5C1O - chains A and B; structure by X-ray diffraction, 2.50 A resolution.

[Chain A (and B)]
Name: D-alanine--D-alanine ligase
Source organism: Yersinia pestis
Notes: EC 6.3.2.4; chain B of this document is another copy of the same molecule, construct and numbering; everything in this record applies to it too
UniProtKB: Q8ZIE7 (DDL_YERPE); numbering as in UniProt (aligned over 1-306)
Chain sequence (306 residues; row label = number of the first residue in the row):
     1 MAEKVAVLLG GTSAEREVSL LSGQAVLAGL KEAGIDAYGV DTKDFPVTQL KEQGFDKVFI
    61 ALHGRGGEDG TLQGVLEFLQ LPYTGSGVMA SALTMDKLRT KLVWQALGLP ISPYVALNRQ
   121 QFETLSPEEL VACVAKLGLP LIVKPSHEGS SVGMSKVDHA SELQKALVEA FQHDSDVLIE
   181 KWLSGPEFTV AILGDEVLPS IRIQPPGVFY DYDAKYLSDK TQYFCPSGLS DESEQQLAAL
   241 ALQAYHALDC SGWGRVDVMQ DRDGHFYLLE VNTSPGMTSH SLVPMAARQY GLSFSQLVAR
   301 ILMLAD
Unresolved in the structure: 148-151, 213-217 (chain B: 149-150, 207-220)
UniProt features mapped onto this chain:
  - binding site (ATP): Val134 to Thr189
  - binding site (Mg(2+)): Asp257, Glu270, Asn272
Ion coordination: Na+: Glu68, Ser91, Thr94, Thr273; Mg2+: Glu270 (together with AMP-PNP)
Small-molecule neighbours: AMP-PNP (ANP; phosphoaminophosphonic acid-adenylate ester): Lys97, Ser112, Ile142, Lys144, Val152, Met154, Glu180, Lys181, Trp182, Leu183, Glu187, Val208, Phe209, Tyr210, Asp211, Tyr212, Met259, Leu269, Glu270

[How chain A and chain B interact]
Residue-residue contacts - 34 pairs, chain A then chain B:
  Val47(A) - Phe78(B)
  Thr48(A) - Thr48(B)
  Thr48(A) - Phe78(B)
  Thr71(A) - Gly74(B)
  Thr71(A) - Glu77(B)
  Gly74(A) - Thr71(B)
  Glu77(A) - Thr71(B)
  Phe78(A) - Pro46(B)
  Phe78(A) - Val47(B)  hydrophobic
  Phe78(A) - Thr48(B)
  Phe78(A) - Val75(B)  hydrophobic
  Val88(A) - Val88(B)  hydrophobic
  Met89(A) - Ala92(B)
  Met89(A) - Leu93(B)
  Met89(A) - Asp96(B)
  Met89(A) - Arg99(B)
  Ala92(A) - Met89(B)  hydrophobic
  Leu93(A) - Met89(B)
  Asp96(A) - Met89(B)
  Arg99(A) - Met89(B)
  Arg99(A) - His246(B)  hydrogen bond (side chain-backbone)
  Arg99(A) - Ala247(B)  hydrogen bond (side chain-backbone)
  Arg99(A) - Leu248(B)
  Arg99(A) - Asp249(B)
  Leu102(A) - Ala106(B)  hydrophobic
  Val103(A) - Leu102(B)  hydrophobic
  Val103(A) - Val103(B)  hydrophobic
  Ala106(A) - Leu102(B)
  Ala106(A) - Gln105(B)
  Leu107(A) - Leu102(B)  hydrophobic
  His246(A) - Arg99(B)  hydrogen bond (backbone-side chain)
  Ala247(A) - Arg99(B)  hydrogen bond (backbone-side chain)
  Leu248(A) - Arg99(B)
  Asp249(A) - Arg99(B)
Other interface residues (no listed pair), chain A (27 interface residues in all): Pro46, Gln49, Gly70, Val75, Gln80, Gln105, His147
Other interface residues (no listed pair), chain B (26 interface residues in all): Glu52, Arg65, Gly70, Leu107

[Summary]
Chain A and chain B form an interface of 27 and 26 residues respectively, with 4 hydrogen bonds. Among the
polar pairs are Arg99(A)-His246(B) and Arg99(A)-Ala247(B). Bound to chain A: AMP-PNP. UniProt lists
ATP-binding residues Val134(A) and Thr189(A) and 3 Mg2+-binding residues on chain A.
Both chains are D-alanine--D-alanine ligase (Yersinia pestis). Entry 5C1O (Crystal structure of AMP-PNP
complexed D-alanine-D-alanine ligase(DDL) from Yersinia pestis) was determined by X-ray diffraction together
with 5BPF, 5BPH, 5C1P and 4ZQI from the same study.
